Entry 6OIR (X-ray diffraction, 2.03 A resolution); this record covers chain A.

== Chain A ==
Protein: Histone acetyltransferase KAT8
Organism: Homo sapiens
Notes: EC 2.3.1.48
UniProtKB: Q9H7Z6 (KAT8_HUMAN); residues 506-778 here correspond to UniProt positions 176-448 (UniProt number = residue number - 330)
Sequence (273 residues; row label = number of the first residue in the row):
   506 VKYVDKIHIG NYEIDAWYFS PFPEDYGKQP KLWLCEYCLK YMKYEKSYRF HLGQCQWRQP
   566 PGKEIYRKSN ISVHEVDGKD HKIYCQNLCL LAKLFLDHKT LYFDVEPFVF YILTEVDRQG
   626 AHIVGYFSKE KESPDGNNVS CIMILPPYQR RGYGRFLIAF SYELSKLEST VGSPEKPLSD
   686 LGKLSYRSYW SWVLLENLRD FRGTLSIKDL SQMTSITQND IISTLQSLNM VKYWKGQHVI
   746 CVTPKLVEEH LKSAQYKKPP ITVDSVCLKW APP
Not modelled in the structure: 506
Modified / non-standard residues: Lys604 (N(6)-acetyllysine; ALY)
Construct notes: conflict His579 (Tyr249 in Q9H7Z6), Asn702 (Ile372 in Q9H7Z6); engineered mutation Ser645 (Ala315 in Q9H7Z6), Met648 (Leu318 in Q9H7Z6), Ile649 (Thr319 in Q9H7Z6), Arg660 (Lys330 in Q9H7Z6)
Bound ions: Zn2+: Cys540, Cys543, His556, Cys560
Residues lining bound ligands: MNJ (4-fluoro-N'-(phenylsulfonyl)[1,1'-biphenyl]-3-carbohydrazide): Trp522, Phe600, Leu601, Ile647, Met648, Ile649, Gln654, Arg655, Arg656, Gly657, Tyr658, Gly659, Arg660, Ile663, Ser684, Leu686, Gly687, Ser690, Ser693, Tyr694

== Summary ==
Chain A binds compound MNJ. Cys540, Cys543, His556 and Cys560 form the Zn2+ site.
Chain A is Histone acetyltransferase KAT8 (Homo sapiens); the structure, Crystal structure of MYST
acetyltransferase domain in complex with inhibitor 62, was determined by X-ray diffraction (same publication
as 6OIN, 6OIO, 6OIP and 6OIQ).
